PDB entry 7O2Y | X-ray diffraction, 2.50 A resolution | chain AAA

[Chain AAA]
Molecule: Sandercyanin Fluorescent Protein
From: Sander vitreus
UniProtKB: A0A1D5B367 (A0A1D5B367_SANVI); residues 20-202 here correspond to UniProt positions 1-183 (UniProt number = residue number - 19)
Sequence (183 residues; numbered 20 to 202; the number before each row is that of its first residue):
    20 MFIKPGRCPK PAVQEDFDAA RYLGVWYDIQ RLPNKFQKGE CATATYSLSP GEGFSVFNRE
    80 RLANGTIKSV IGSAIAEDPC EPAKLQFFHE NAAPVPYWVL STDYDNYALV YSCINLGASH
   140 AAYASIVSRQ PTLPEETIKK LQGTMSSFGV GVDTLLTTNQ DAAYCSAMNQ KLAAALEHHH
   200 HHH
Disordered / not traced: 186-202
Disulfides: Cys-27/Cys-132, Cys-60/Cys-184
Differences from the reference sequence: engineered mutation Glu-71 (Val52 in A0A1D5B367)
Small-molecule neighbours: biliverdine ix alpha (BLA): Trp-45, Asp-47, Phe-55, Gln-56, Ala-61, Thr-62, Ala-63, Tyr-65, Asn-77, Arg-78, Glu-79, Leu-81, Lys-87, Val-89, Phe-106, His-108, Val-114, Pro-115, Tyr-116, Val-129, Tyr-130, Ser-131, Tyr-142, Ala-143, Ser-144, Val-146
What the authors report for this chain:
  - mutagenesis - V71E (1.97 (+/-0.12) uM): unchanged binding to biliverdine ix alpha
  - conformationally variable residues (loop rearrangement, side-chain flip): Asp-47, Phe-55, Gln-56, Arg-80 to Ile-86, Phe-106, His-108 to Val-114, Ile-133 to His-139, Tyr-142
  - binding site for biliverdine ix alpha: Asp-47, Ala-61, Ala-63, Tyr-65, Asn-77, Tyr-116, Tyr-142, Ser-144, Val-146

[In short]
Ligands of chain AAA: biliverdine ix alpha. From the paper: a binding site for biliverdine ix alpha at Asp-47,
Ala-61 and Ala-63 among others; V71E leaves binding to biliverdine ix alpha unchanged.
Chain AAA is Sandercyanin Fluorescent Protein (Sander vitreus); the structure, Sandercyanin Fluorescent
Protein variant V71E bound to biliverdin IX-alpha, was determined by X-ray diffraction, deposited together
with 7YX1 and 7O3K.
